7BUB - chains D and F of the 10 polymer chains in the assembly; structure by electron microscopy, 4.20 A resolution (low resolution: residue-level contacts below are approximate; hydrogen-bond / salt-bridge calls are withheld).

# Chain D (and F)
Name: Dengue virus serotype 2 M protein
Source organism: Dengue virus 2
Notes: chain F of this document is another copy of the same molecule, construct and numbering; everything in this record applies to it too
Chain sequence (72 residues; row label = number of the first residue in the row):
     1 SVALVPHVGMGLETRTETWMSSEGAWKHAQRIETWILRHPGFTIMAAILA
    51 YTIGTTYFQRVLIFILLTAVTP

# Chain D / chain F interface
Residue-residue contacts (25):
  S1(D) with K27(F)
  A3(D) with A3(F)
  L4(D) with L4(F); P72(F)
  M10(D) with H39(F)
  K27(D) with S1(F)
  H28(D) with P72(F)
  R31(D) with L4(F)
  H39(D) with M10(F)
  I53(D) with F58(F); Q59(F)
  G54(D) with Q59(F)
  F58(D) with I53(F)
  Q59(D) with I53(F); G54(F); Q59(F); I63(F)
  I63(D) with Q59(F); I63(F)
  L66(D) with L66(F); L67(F); V70(F)
  L67(D) with L66(F)
  P72(D) with L4(F); H28(F)
Also at the interface, not in a pair above, chain D (18 interface residues in all): L62, V70
Also at the interface, not in a pair above, chain F (19 interface residues in all): P6, R31, L62

# Overview
18 residues of chain D and 19 residues of chain F are in contact.
Chain D and chain F are both Dengue virus serotype 2 M protein (Dengue virus 2); the structure, Cryo-EM
structure of Dengue virus serotype 2 complexed with Fab SIgN-3C at pH 6.5, was determined by electron
microscopy together with 7BU8, 7BUA, 7BUD, 7BUE and 7BUF from the same study.
